6JEB - chain A; structure by X-ray diffraction, 1.50 A resolution.

== Chain A ==
Molecule: Beta-N-acetylhexosaminidase
Source organism: Akkermansia muciniphila (strain ATCC BAA-835 / Muc)
Notes: EC 3.2.1.52
Reference sequence: B2UP57 (B2UP57_AKKM8); residues 22-490 here = UniProt positions 22-490
Amino-acid sequence (469 residues; each row starts with the number of its first residue):
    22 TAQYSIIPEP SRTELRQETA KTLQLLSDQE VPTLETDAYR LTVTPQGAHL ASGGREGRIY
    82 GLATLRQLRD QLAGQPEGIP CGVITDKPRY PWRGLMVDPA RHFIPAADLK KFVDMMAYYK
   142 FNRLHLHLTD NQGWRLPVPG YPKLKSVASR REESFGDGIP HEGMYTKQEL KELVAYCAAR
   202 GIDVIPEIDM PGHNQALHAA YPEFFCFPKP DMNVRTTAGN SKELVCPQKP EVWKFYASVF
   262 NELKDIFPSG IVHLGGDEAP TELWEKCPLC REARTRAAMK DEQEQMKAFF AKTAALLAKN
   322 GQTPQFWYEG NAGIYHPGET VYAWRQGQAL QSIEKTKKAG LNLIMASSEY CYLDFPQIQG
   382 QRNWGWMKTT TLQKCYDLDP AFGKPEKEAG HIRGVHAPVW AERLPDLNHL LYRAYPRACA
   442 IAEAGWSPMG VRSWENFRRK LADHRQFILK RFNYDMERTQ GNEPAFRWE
Metal / ion sites: Zn2+: Cys-227, Cys-247, Cys-288, Cys-291
Small-molecule neighbours: acetamide (ACM): His-214, Asp-278, Glu-279, Trp-328, Trp-345, Tyr-373, Trp-421
Swiss-Prot annotation at these positions:
  - active site (Charge relay system): Asp-151, His-214, Glu-279
  - binding site (substrate): Arg-122, Asp-278, Trp-345, Tyr-373 to Asp-375, Trp-421 to Glu-423
  - binding site (Zn(2+)): Cys-227, Cys-247, Cys-288, Cys-291

== Summary ==
Bound to chain A: acetamide. The Zn2+ site is built by Cys-227, Cys-247, Cys-288 and Cys-291. UniProt lists 3
active-site residues, 9 substrate-binding residues and 4 Zn2+-binding residues.
Chain A is Beta-N-acetylhexosaminidase (Akkermansia muciniphila (strain ATCC BAA-835 / Muc)); the structure,
crystal structure of a beta-N-acetylhexosaminidase, was determined by X-ray diffraction together with 6JE8 and
6JEA from the same study.
